1RUD - chains 3 and 4 of the 4 polymer chains in the assembly; structure by X-ray diffraction, 2.90 A resolution.

[Chain 3]
Protein: Rhinovirus 14
From: Human rhinovirus 14
Notes: engineered mutation(s): N(1)105S
UniProtKB: P03303 (POLG_HRV14); residues 1-236 here correspond to UniProt positions 331-566 (UniProt number = residue number + 330)
Sequence (236 residues; row label = number of the first residue in the row):
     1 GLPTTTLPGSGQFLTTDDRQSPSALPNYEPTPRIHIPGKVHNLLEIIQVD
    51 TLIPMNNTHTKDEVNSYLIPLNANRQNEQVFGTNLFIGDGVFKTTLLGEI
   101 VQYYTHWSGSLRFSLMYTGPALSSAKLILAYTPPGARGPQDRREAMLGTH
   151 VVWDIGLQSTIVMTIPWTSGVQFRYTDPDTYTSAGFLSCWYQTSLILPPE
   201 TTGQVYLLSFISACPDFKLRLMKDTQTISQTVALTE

[Chain 4]
Protein: Rhinovirus 14
From: Human rhinovirus 14
Notes: engineered mutation(s): N(1)105S
UniProtKB: P03303 (POLG_HRV14); residues 1-68 here = UniProt positions 1-68
Sequence (68 residues; each row starts with the number of its first residue):
     1 GAQVSTQKSGSHENQNILTNGSNQTFTVINYYKDAASTSSAGQSLSMDPS
    51 KFTEPVKDLMLKGAPALN
Not modelled in the structure: 1-28

[Chain 3 / chain 4 interface]
Contacting residue pairs (32; chain 3 residue first):
  Asp18(3) - Ser39(4)
  Asp18(3) - Ser40(4)  hydrogen bond (side chain-backbone)
  Arg19(3) - Ser39(4)
  Gln20(3) - Ile29(4)
  Gln20(3) - Asn30(4)  hydrogen bond
  Gln20(3) - Tyr31(4)
  Gln20(3) - Tyr32(4)
  Gln20(3) - Ser37(4)
  Ser21(3) - Tyr32(4)
  Ser21(3) - Ser37(4)  hydrogen bond (backbone-side chain)
  Pro22(3) - Tyr32(4)
  Ser23(3) - Asp34(4)
  Ser23(3) - Ser37(4)
  Pro26(3) - Asp34(4)
  Asn27(3) - Asp34(4)  hydrogen bond (backbone-side chain)
  Gly38(3) - Phe52(4)
  Lys39(3) - Lys51(4)  hydrogen bond (backbone-side chain)
  Lys39(3) - Phe52(4)
  Val40(3) - Phe52(4)  hydrophobic
  His41(3) - Ser44(4)
  His41(3) - Ser46(4)
  His41(3) - Met47(4)
  Asn42(3) - Met47(4)
  Glu45(3) - Met47(4)
  Glu45(3) - Asp48(4)  hydrogen bond (side chain-backbone)
  Glu45(3) - Pro49(4)
  Gln48(3) - Thr53(4)
  Val49(3) - Phe52(4)  hydrophobic
  Val49(3) - Thr53(4)
  Gln158(3) - Pro65(4)
  Gln158(3) - Ala66(4)  hydrogen bond (side chain-backbone)
  Gln158(3) - Leu67(4)  hydrogen bond (side chain-backbone)
Also at the interface, not in a pair above, chain 3 (20 interface residues in all): Leu25, Leu44, Leu157
Also at the interface, not in a pair above, chain 4 (21 interface residues in all): Thr38, Gln43

[Summary]
The interface between chain 3 and chain 4 involves 20 residues on one side and 21 on the other, with 8
hydrogen bonds. Among the polar pairs are Asp18(3)-Ser40(4), Gln20(3)-Asn30(4) and Ser21(3)-Ser37(4).
Here chain 3 is Rhinovirus 14 and chain 4 is Rhinovirus 14, both from Human rhinovirus 14. Entry 1RUD
(Rhinovirus 14 mutant N1105S complexed with antiviral compound win 52084) was determined by X-ray diffraction
together with 1RUC, 1RUE, 1RUF, 1RUG, 1RUH, 1RUI and 1RUJ from the same study.
